Entry 6TYI (electron microscopy, 3.30 A resolution); this record covers chains B and Y of the 7 polymer chains in the assembly.

[Chain B]
Molecule: Biopolymer transport protein ExbB
From: Escherichia coli (strain K12)
UniProtKB: P0ABU7 (EXBB_ECOLI); residue numbers follow UniProt; this construct covers 1-244
Sequence (244 residues; row label = number of the first residue in the row):
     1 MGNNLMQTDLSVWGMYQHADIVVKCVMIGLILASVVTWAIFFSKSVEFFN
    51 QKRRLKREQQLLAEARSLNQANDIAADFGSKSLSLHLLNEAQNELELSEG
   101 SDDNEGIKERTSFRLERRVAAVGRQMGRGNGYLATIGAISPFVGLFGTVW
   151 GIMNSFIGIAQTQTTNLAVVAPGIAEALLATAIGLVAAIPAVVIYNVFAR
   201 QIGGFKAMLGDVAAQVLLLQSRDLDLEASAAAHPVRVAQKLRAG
Not modelled in the structure: 1-9, 235-244
Small-molecule neighbours:
  - phosphatidylethanolamine (PEV; (1S)-2-{[(2-aminoethoxy)(hydroxy)phosphoryl]oxy}-1-[(palmitoyloxy)methyl]ethyl stearate), molecule 1: C25, G29, Y132, T135, I139, V143
  - phosphatidylethanolamine (PEV), molecule 2: R128, G129, Y132
  - phosphatidylglycerol (PGT; (1S)-2-{[{[(2R)-2,3-dihydroxypropyl]oxy}(hydroxy)phosphoryl]oxy}-1-[(palmitoyloxy)methyl]ethyl stearate): V193, V197, R200, Q201

[Chain Y]
Molecule: Biopolymer transport protein ExbD
From: Escherichia coli (strain K12)
UniProtKB: P0ABV2 (EXBD_ECOLI); residue numbers follow UniProt; this construct covers 1-141
Sequence (163 residues; numbered 1 to 163; the number before each row is that of its first residue):
     1 MAMHLNENLDDNGEMHDINVTPFIDVMLVLLIIFMVAAPLATVDVKVNLP
    51 ASTSTPQPRPEKPVYLSVKADNSMFIGNDPVTDETMITALNALTEGKKDT
   101 TIFFRADKTVDYETLMKVMDTLHQAGYLKIGLVGEETAKAKENLYFQGNA
   151 GSGHHHHHHHHHH
Not modelled in the structure: 1-11, 43-163
Sequence notes: expression tag (142-163)
What the authors report for this chain:
  - conformationally variable residues (helix shift): D25

[Interface between chain B and chain Y]
Contacting residue pairs (8):
  P141(B) - T21(Y)
  L167(B) - V36(Y)
  L167(B) - P39(Y)  hydrophobic
  V170(B) - M35(Y)  hydrophobic
  I174(B) - I32(Y)  hydrophobic
  I174(B) - M35(Y)  hydrophobic
  I174(B) - V36(Y)  hydrophobic
  L178(B) - I32(Y)  hydrophobic
Also at the interface, not in a pair above, chain B (13 interface residues in all): F142, L145, T148, I152, T165, N166, A177, L185
Also at the interface, not in a pair above, chain Y (8 interface residues in all): D25, L28, L31

[In short]
13 residues of chain B face 8 of chain Y across their interface. Chain B binds phosphatidylglycerol and
phosphatidylethanolamine. The paper reports conformational variability at D25(Y).
Here chain B is Biopolymer transport protein ExbB and chain Y is Biopolymer transport protein ExbD, both from
Escherichia coli (strain K12). Entry 6TYI (ExbB-ExbD complex in MSP1E3D1 nanodisc) was determined by electron
microscopy.
